PDB entry 6BRY | X-ray diffraction, 2.70 A resolution | chains B and E of the 6 polymer chains in the assembly

[Chain B]
Protein: Tubulin beta-2B chain
Source organism: Sus scrofa
UniProtKB: A0A287AGU7 (A0A287AGU7_PIG); numbering as in UniProt (aligned over 1-445)
Chain sequence (445 residues; row label = number of the first residue in the row):
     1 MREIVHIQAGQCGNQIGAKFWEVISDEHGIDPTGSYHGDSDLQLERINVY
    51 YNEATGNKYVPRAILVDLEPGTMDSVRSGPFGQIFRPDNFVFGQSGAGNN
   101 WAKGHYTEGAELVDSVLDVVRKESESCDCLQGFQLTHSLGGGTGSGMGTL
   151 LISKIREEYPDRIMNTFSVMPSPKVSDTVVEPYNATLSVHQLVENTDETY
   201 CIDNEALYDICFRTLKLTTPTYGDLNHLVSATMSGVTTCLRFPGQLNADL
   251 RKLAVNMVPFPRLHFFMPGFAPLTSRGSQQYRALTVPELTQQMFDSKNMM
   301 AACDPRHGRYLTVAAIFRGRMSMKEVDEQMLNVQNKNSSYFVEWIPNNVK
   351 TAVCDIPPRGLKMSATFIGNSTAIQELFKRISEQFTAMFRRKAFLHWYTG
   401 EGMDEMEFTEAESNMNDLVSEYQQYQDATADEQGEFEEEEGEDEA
Unresolved in the structure: 429-445
Ion coordination: Mg2+: Gln11 (together with GDP)
Ligand contacts:
  - GDP (guanosine-5'-diphosphate): Gly10, Gln11, Cys12, Gln15, Ile16, Asp67, Ala97, Asn99, Ser138, Gly140, Gly141, Gly142, Thr143, Gly144, Val169, Pro171, Val175, Asp177, Glu181, Asn204, Leu207, Tyr222, Leu225, Asn226
  - GK9 (1-(2-chlorofuro[3,2-d]pyrimidin-4-yl)-6-methoxy-1,2,3,4-tetrahydroquinoline): Val236, Cys239, Leu240, Leu246, Ala248, Lys252, Leu253, Asn256, Met257, Thr312, Val313, Ala314, Ala315, Ile316, Asn348, Val349, Lys350, Ala352
Reported in the primary citation:
  - binding site for GK9: Val236, Cys239, Leu240, Leu246, Asn256, Met257, Ala314, Lys350

[Chain E]
Protein: Stathmin-4
Source organism: Homo sapiens
UniProtKB: Q9H169 (STMN4_HUMAN); residues 5-145 here correspond to UniProt positions 49-189 (UniProt number = residue number + 44)
Chain sequence (143 residues; numbered 3 to 145; the number before each row is that of its first residue):
     3 MADMEVIELNKCTSGQSFEVILKPPSFDGVPEFNASLPRRRDPSLEEIQK
    53 KLEAAEERRKYQEAELLKHLAEKREHEREVIQKAIEENNNFIKMAKEKLA
   103 QKMESNKENREAHLAAMLERLQEKDKHAEEVRKNKELKEEASR
Unresolved in the structure: 3-5, 29-43, 142-145
Differences from the reference sequence: expression tag (3-4)
UniProt features mapped onto this chain:
  - modified residue: Ser46 (Phosphoserine)

[Chain B / chain E interface]
Residue-residue contacts (23; chain B residue first):
  Tyr106(B) - His78(E)  hydrogen bond
  Tyr106(B) - Glu79(E)
  Tyr106(B) - Val82(E)  hydrophobic
  Tyr106(B) - Ile83(E)
  Leu150(B) - Glu79(E)
  Ser153(B) - Arg76(E)  hydrogen bond (backbone-side chain)
  Lys154(B) - Arg76(E)
  Lys154(B) - Glu79(E)  salt bridge
  Arg156(B) - Leu68(E)
  Glu157(B) - Leu69(E)
  Glu157(B) - Leu72(E)
  Glu157(B) - Arg76(E)  salt bridge
  Pro160(B) - Glu65(E)
  Pro160(B) - Leu68(E)  hydrophobic
  Thr399(B) - Glu89(E)
  Glu401(B) - Val82(E)
  Glu401(B) - Ala86(E)
  Gly402(B) - Val82(E)
  Gly402(B) - Lys85(E)
  Gly402(B) - Ala86(E)
  Met403(B) - Val82(E)
  Asp404(B) - Lys85(E)  salt bridge
  Glu407(B) - His78(E)  salt bridge
Also at the interface, not in a pair above, chain B (18 interface residues in all): His105, Thr107, Gln191, Asn195, Gly400
Also at the interface, not in a pair above, chain E (13 interface residues in all): Lys75

[Summary]
The interface between chain B and chain E involves 18 residues on one side and 13 on the other; the contacts
include 2 hydrogen bonds and 4 salt bridges. Among the polar pairs are Lys154(B)-Glu79(E), Glu157(B)-Arg76(E)
and Asp404(B)-Lys85(E). The paper reports a binding site for GK9 at Val236(B), Cys239(B) and Leu240(B) among
others.
Chain B is Tubulin beta-2B chain (Sus scrofa) and chain E is Stathmin-4 (Homo sapiens); the structure,
Tubulin-RB3_SLD-TTL in complex with heterocyclic pyrimidine compound 6a, was determined by X-ray diffraction
together with 6BR1, 6BRF and 6BS2 from the same study.
